PDB entry 8RTZ | X-ray diffraction, 1.52 A resolution | chains AAA and A

Chain AAA:
Name: Peptidoglycan D, D-transpeptidase FtsI
From: Escherichia coli
Notes: EC 3.4.16.4
UniProtKB: P0AD68 (FTSI_ECOLI); numbering as in UniProt; present here: 234-279, 295-588
Sequence (348 residues; each row starts with the number of its first residue; note: 14 numbers in that range are skipped by the numbering (no residue carries them; nothing is unmodelled there)):
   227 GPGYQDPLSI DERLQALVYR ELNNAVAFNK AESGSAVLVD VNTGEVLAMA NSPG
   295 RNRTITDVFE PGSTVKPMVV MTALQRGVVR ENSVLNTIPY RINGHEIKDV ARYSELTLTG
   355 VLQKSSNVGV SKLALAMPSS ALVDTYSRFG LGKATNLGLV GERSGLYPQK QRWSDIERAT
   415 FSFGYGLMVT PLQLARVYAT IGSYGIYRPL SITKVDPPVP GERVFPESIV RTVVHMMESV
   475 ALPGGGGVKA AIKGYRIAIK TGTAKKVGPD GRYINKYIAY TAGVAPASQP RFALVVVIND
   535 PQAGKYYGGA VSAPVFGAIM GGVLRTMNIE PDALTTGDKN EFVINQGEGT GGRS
Disordered / not traced: 227-232, 569-588
Construct notes: expression tag (227-233); linker (280)
Residues lining bound ligands: 29N (1,1',1''-(1,3,5-triazinane-1,3,5-triyl)tripropan-1-one): His339, Glu340, Ile341, Lys342, Ile410, Thr414, Phe417
Swiss-Prot annotation at these positions:
  - active site: Ser307 (Acyl-ester intermediate)
  - mutagenesis: Ser307 (S307A/T: Unable to bind penicillin; S307C: Still able to bind penicillin), Asn361 (N361S: In PBPBR1; obtained after selection for increased resistance to cephalexin, causes a change in the shape of the cell: The polar caps are pointed)
What the authors report for this chain:
  - catalytic residues: Ser307
  - conformationally variable residues (side-chain flip): Ser307

Chain A:
Name: Bicyclic peptide inhibitor
Sequence (15 residues; each row starts with the number of its first residue):
     1 ACSFPKCPWV EGCAX
Covalent attachments: 1,1',1''-(1,3,5-triazinane-1,3,5-triyl)tripropan-1-one (29N) linked to Cys2, Cys7, Cys13
Modified residues: NH2 (amino group) at position 15
Residues lining bound ligands: 29N (1,1',1''-(1,3,5-triazinane-1,3,5-triyl)tripropan-1-one): Ala1, Lys6, Pro8, Trp9, Val10, Ala14, NH2_15

Interface between chain AAA and chain A:
Pairs across the interface (37):
  Glu304(AAA) - Phe4(A)
  Glu304(AAA) - Pro8(A)
  Ser307(AAA) - Glu11(A)  hydrogen bond
  Glu340(AAA) - Cys13(A)  hydrogen bond (backbone-side chain)
  Ile341(AAA) - Cys13(A)  hydrophobic
  Lys342(AAA) - Gly12(A)  hydrogen bond (side chain-backbone)
  Lys342(AAA) - Cys13(A)  hydrogen bond (backbone-side chain)
  Asp343(AAA) - Gly12(A)
  Val344(AAA) - Gly12(A)
  Asn361(AAA) - Glu11(A)  hydrogen bond (side chain-backbone)
  Asn361(AAA) - Cys13(A)
  Thr414(AAA) - Pro8(A)
  Phe417(AAA) - Val10(A)  hydrophobic
  Tyr419(AAA) - Pro8(A)  hydrophobic
  Tyr419(AAA) - Trp9(A)
  Tyr419(AAA) - Val10(A)  hydrophobic
  Tyr419(AAA) - Glu11(A)  hydrogen bond (side chain-backbone)
  Gly420(AAA) - Phe4(A)
  Gly420(AAA) - Pro5(A)
  Gly420(AAA) - Pro8(A)
  Leu421(AAA) - Phe4(A)
  Met422(AAA) - Phe4(A)  hydrophobic
  Gly496(AAA) - Glu11(A)
  Thr497(AAA) - Trp9(A)
  Thr497(AAA) - Glu11(A)  hydrogen bond
  Lys499(AAA) - Trp9(A)
  Val501(AAA) - Phe4(A)  hydrophobic
  Gly505(AAA) - Ser3(A)
  Gly505(AAA) - Phe4(A)  hydrogen bond (backbone-backbone)
  Tyr507(AAA) - Cys2(A)  hydrophobic
  Tyr507(AAA) - Ser3(A)
  Tyr507(AAA) - Phe4(A)
  Tyr507(AAA) - Pro8(A)
  Tyr507(AAA) - Trp9(A)  hydrogen bond (side chain-backbone)
  Tyr511(AAA) - Trp9(A)  hydrophobic
  Tyr541(AAA) - Trp9(A)
  Tyr541(AAA) - Glu11(A)
Interface residues without a listed pair, chain AAA (28 interface residues in all): Leu400, Glu411, Thr495, Ala498, Arg506, Gly542
Interface residues without a listed pair, chain A (14 interface residues in all): Ala1, Lys6, Cys7, NH2_15
Interface features reported in the paper:
  - interface residues, chain AAA: Glu304(AAA), Ser307(AAA), Lys310(AAA), Ser359(AAA), Asn361(AAA), Met422(AAA), Thr495(AAA), Thr497(AAA), Lys499(AAA), Val501(AAA), Tyr511(AAA), Tyr541(AAA)

Overview:
Chain AAA and chain A form an interface of 28 and 14 residues respectively; the contacts include 9 hydrogen
bonds. Polar contacts include Ser307(AAA)-Glu11(A), Glu340(AAA)-Cys13(A) and Lys342(AAA)-Gly12(A). Ligands of
chain AAA: compound 29N. Compound 29N is covalently linked to Cys13(A). From the paper: the catalytic residue
Ser307(AAA); interface residues Glu304(AAA), Ser307(AAA) and Lys310(AAA) among others.
Here chain AAA is Peptidoglycan D, D-transpeptidase FtsI (Escherichia coli) and chain A is Bicyclic peptide
inhibitor. Entry 8RTZ (The structure of E. coli penicillin binding protein 3 (PBP3) in complex with a bicyclic
peptide ...) was determined by X-ray diffraction.
